Entry 8SM3 (X-ray diffraction, 3.00 A resolution); this record covers chains A and B.

[Chain A]
Molecule: Endonuclease GajA
Source organism: Bacillus cereus VD045
Notes: EC 3.1.-.-
Reference sequence: J8H9C1 (GAJA_BACC6); residues 2-578 here = UniProt positions 2-578
Sequence (588 residues; each row starts with the number of its first residue; numbers below 1 keep their minus sign (Gly-9 is residue -9)):
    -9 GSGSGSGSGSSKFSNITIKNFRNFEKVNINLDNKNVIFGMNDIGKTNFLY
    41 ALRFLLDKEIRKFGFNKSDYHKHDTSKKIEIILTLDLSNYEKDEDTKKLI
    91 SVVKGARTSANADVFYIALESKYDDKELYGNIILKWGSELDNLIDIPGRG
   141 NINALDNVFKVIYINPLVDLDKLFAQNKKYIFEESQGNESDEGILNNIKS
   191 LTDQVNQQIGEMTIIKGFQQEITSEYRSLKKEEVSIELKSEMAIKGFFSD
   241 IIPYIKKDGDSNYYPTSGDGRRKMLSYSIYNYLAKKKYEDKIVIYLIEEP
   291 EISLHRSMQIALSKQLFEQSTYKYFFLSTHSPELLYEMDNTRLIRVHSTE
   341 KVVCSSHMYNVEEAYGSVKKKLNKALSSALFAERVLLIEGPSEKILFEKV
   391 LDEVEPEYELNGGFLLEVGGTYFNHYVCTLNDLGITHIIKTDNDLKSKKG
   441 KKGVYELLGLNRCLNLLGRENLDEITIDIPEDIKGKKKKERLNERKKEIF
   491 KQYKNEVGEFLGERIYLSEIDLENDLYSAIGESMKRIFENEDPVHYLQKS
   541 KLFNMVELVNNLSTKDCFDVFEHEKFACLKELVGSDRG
Disordered / not traced: -9 to -1, 172-180, 202-205, 222-224, 247-258, 576-578
Sequence notes: expression tag (-9 to 1)
UniProt features mapped onto this chain:
  - binding site (ATP): Asp32 to Thr36
  - binding site (a divalent metal cation): Glu379, Glu383, Asp463, Glu464, Glu513
  - site (Interaction with GajB): Lys94, Arg97
  - mutagenesis: Lys35 (K35A: Retains endonuclease activity), His320 (H320A: Retains endonuclease activity, ATP only partially inhibits endonuclease activity), Glu379 (E379A: Loss of endonuclease activity), Asp511 (D511A: Loss of endonuclease activity), Lys541 (K541A: Loss of endonuclease activity)
What the authors report for this chain:
  - catalytic residues: Glu379, Asp432, Asp434
  - catalytic residues: Gly409 (by similarity / conservation)
  - self-association interface (contacts with another copy of this molecule); pairs are residue here / residue on that copy: Asp135-Arg139 (hydrogen bond)

[Chain B]
Molecule: Gabija protein GajB
Source organism: Bacillus cereus VD045
Reference sequence: J8HQ06 (GAJB_BACC6); residue numbers follow UniProt; this construct covers 2-494
Sequence (493 residues; numbered 2 to 494; the number before each row is that of its first residue):
     2 SREQIIKDGGNILVTAGAGSGKTTILVSKIEADLKENKTHYSIAAVTFTN
    52 KAAKEIEGRLGYSSRGNFIGTNDGFVESEIIRPFIKDAFGNDYPDNFTAE
   102 YFDNQFASYDKGLQVLKYQNILGTYSNPKKNFKFQLALDILKKSLVARQY
   152 IFSKYFKIFIDEYQDSDKDMHNLFMYLKDQLKIKLFIVGDPKQSIYIWRG
   202 AEPENFNGLIENSTDFNKYHLTSNFRCCQDIQNYSNLFNEETRSLIKEKN
   252 EVQNVISIADDMPISDILLKLTEEKQVLNIEAELVILVRRRNQAIEIMKE
   302 LNEEGFNFIFIPQTPLDRATPNATLLKEVIKYVKNDRYSIYDLAAEIVGN
   352 LSSREIKEIQKIINELLVPNINQVLINQVLINLFAKLEITLDTREITAFT
   402 EVMMTNEFDIAFDTNEYLHKIFTVHSAKGLEFNQVIITASDYNVHYNRDT
   452 NEHYVATTRAKDKLIVIMDNKKYSDYIETLMKELKIKNIIKSI
UniProt features mapped onto this chain:
  - binding site (ATP): Ala17 to Thr24
  - site (Interaction with GajA): Val147, Gln150
What the authors report for this chain:
  - self-association interface (contacts with another copy of this molecule): Tyr119, Asn121, Ile122

[Interface between chain A and chain B]
Residue-residue contacts (33):
  Tyr80(A) - Gln150(B)
  Tyr80(A) - Phe153(B)
  Tyr80(A) - Ser154(B)
  Glu84(A) - Tyr42(B)  hydrogen bond
  Lys87(A) - His41(B)  hydrogen bond (backbone-side chain)
  Lys87(A) - Tyr42(B)
  Lys87(A) - Ser154(B)
  Lys88(A) - His41(B)
  Ile90(A) - Gln150(B)
  Ile90(A) - Tyr151(B)
  Ile90(A) - Ser154(B)
  Ser91(A) - His41(B)
  Ser91(A) - Tyr151(B)
  Ser91(A) - Ser154(B)
  Ser91(A) - Lys155(B)
  Lys94(A) - Ser79(B)  hydrogen bond (side chain-backbone)
  Lys94(A) - Glu80(B)  salt bridge
  Lys94(A) - Pro84(B)
  Lys94(A) - Phe85(B)
  Lys94(A) - Val147(B)
  Lys94(A) - Tyr151(B)
  Gly95(A) - Pro84(B)
  Gly95(A) - Phe85(B)
  Arg97(A) - Val147(B)
  Arg97(A) - Gln150(B)  hydrogen bond
  Thr98(A) - Asp88(B)
  Thr98(A) - Val147(B)
  Ser99(A) - Asp88(B)  hydrogen bond
  Ser99(A) - Leu146(B)
  Ser99(A) - Val147(B)
  Ala102(A) - Leu146(B)  hydrophobic
  Glu279(A) - Lys39(B)
  Asp280(A) - His41(B)
Interface residues without a listed pair, chain B (16 interface residues in all): Arg149
From the paper, about this interface:
  - pairs named by the authors: Arg97(A)-Gln150(B) (hydrogen bond)
  - hot spots on chain A (mutagenesis) - K94E: decreased binding to Gabija protein GajB (chain B)
  - interface residues, chain B: Val147(B)
  - hot spots on chain B (mutagenesis) - V147E: decreased binding to Endonuclease GajA (chain A)

[In short]
Chain A and chain B form an interface of 14 and 16 residues respectively; the contacts include 5 hydrogen
bonds and 1 salt bridge. Polar pairs include Lys94(A)-Glu80(B), Glu84(A)-Tyr42(B) and Lys87(A)-His41(B). The
authors report a hydrogen bond between Arg97(A) and Gln150(B). From the paper: catalytic residues Glu379(A),
Asp432(A) and Asp434(A) among others; K94E of chain A reduces binding to Gabija protein GajB (chain B).
Chain A is Endonuclease GajA and chain B is Gabija protein GajB, both from Bacillus cereus VD045; the
structure, Structure of Bacillus cereus VD045 Gabija GajA-GajB Complex, was determined by X-ray diffraction,
deposited together with 8U7I.
